3KJV - chains A and B of the 4 polymer chains in the assembly; structure by X-ray diffraction, 3.10 A resolution.

[Chain A]
Molecule: Reverse transcriptase p66 subunit
Organism: Human immunodeficiency virus type 1
Notes: EC 2.7.7.49
UniProt: P04585 (POL_HV1H2); residues 1-560 here correspond to UniProt positions 588-1147 (UniProt number = residue number + 587)
Amino-acid sequence (560 residues; numbered 1 to 560; the number before each row is that of its first residue):
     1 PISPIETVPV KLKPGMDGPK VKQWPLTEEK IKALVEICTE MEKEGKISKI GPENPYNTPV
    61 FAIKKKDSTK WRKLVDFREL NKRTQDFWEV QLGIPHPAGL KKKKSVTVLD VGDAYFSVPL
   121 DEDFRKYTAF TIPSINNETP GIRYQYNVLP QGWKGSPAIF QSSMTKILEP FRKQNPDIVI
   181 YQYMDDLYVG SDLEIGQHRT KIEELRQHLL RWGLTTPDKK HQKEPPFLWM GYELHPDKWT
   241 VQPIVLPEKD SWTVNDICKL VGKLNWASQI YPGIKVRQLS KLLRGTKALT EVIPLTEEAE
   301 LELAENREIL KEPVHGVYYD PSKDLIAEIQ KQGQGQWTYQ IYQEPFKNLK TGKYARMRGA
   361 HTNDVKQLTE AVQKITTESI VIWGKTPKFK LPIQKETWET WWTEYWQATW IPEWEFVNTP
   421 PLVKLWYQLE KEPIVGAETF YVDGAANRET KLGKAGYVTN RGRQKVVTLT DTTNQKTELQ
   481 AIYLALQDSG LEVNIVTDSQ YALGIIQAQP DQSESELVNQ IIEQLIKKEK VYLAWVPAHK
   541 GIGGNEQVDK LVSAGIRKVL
Not modelled in the structure: 25-31, 557-560
Sequence notes: engineered mutation Cys258 (Gln845 in P04585), Ser280 (Cys867 in P04585)
UniProt features mapped onto this chain:
  - region: Phe227 to His235 (RT 'primer grip')
  - motif: Trp398 to Trp414 (Tryptophan repeat motif)
  - binding site (Mg(2+)): Asp110, Asp185, Asp186, Asp443, Glu478, Asp498, Asp549
  - site: Trp401 (Essential for RT p66/p51 heterodimerization), Trp414 (Essential for RT p66/p51 heterodimerization), Phe440, Tyr441 (Cleavage), Leu560 (Cleavage)
Bound ions: Mg2+: Asp443, Glu478, Asp498

[Chain B]
Molecule: Reverse transcriptase p51 subunit
Organism: Human immunodeficiency virus type 1
Notes: EC 2.7.7.49
UniProt: P04585 (POL_HV1H2); residues 1-440 here correspond to UniProt positions 588-1027 (UniProt number = residue number + 587)
Amino-acid sequence (452 residues; each row starts with the number of its first residue; numbers below 1 keep their minus sign (Met-11 is residue -11)):
   -11 MGSSHHHHHH SSPISPIETV PVKLKPGMDG PKVKQWPLTE EKIKALVEIC TEMEKEGKIS
    49 KIGPENPYNT PVFAIKKKDS TKWRKLVDFR ELNKRTQDFW EVQLGIPHPA GLKKKKSVTV
   109 LDVGDAYFSV PLDEDFRKYT AFTIPSINNE TPGIRYQYNV LPQGWKGSPA IFQSSMTKIL
   169 EPFRKQNPDI VIYQYMDDLY VGSDLEIGQH RTKIEELRQH LLRWGLTTPD KKHQKEPPFL
   229 WMGYELHPDK WTVQPIVLPE KDSWTVNDIQ KLVGKLNWAS QIYPGIKVRQ LSKLLRGTKA
   289 LTEVIPLTEE AELELAENRE ILKEPVHGVY YDPSKDLIAE IQKQGQGQWT YQIYQEPFKN
   349 LKTGKYARMR GAHTNDVKQL TEAVQKITTE SIVIWGKTPK FKLPIQKETW ETWWTEYWQA
   409 TWIPEWEFVN TPPLVKLWYQ LEKEPIVGAE TF
Not modelled in the structure: -11 to 3, 88-94, 212-232, 432-440
Sequence notes: expression tag (-11 to 0); engineered mutation Ser280 (Cys867 in P04585)
UniProt features mapped onto this chain:
  - region: Phe227 to His235 (RT 'primer grip')
  - motif: Trp398 to Trp414 (Tryptophan repeat motif)
  - binding site (Mg(2+)): Asp110, Asp185, Asp186
  - site: Trp401 (Essential for RT p66/p51 heterodimerization), Trp414 (Essential for RT p66/p51 heterodimerization), Phe440 (Cleavage)

[Interface between chain A and chain B]
Pairs across the interface (116; chain A residue first):
  Val8(A) with Glu53(B)
  Pro9(A) with Glu53(B)
  Gln85(A) with Glu53(B)
  Asp86(A) with Lys20(B), salt bridge; Pro55(B)
  Phe87(A) with Pro52(B); Glu53(B)
  Trp88(A) with Lys20(B); Val21(B); Pro52(B), hydrogen bond (backbone-backbone); Asn54(B); Pro55(B); Asn57(B); Arg143(B)
  Val90(A) with Pro140(B); Gly141(B), hydrogen bond (backbone-backbone)
  Gln91(A) with Pro140(B)
  Leu92(A) with Pro133(B), hydrophobic; Asn137(B)
  Gly93(A) with Asn137(B), hydrogen bond (backbone-side chain)
  Ile94(A) with Asn137(B)
  Pro95(A) with Asn136(B); Asn137(B)
  His96(A) with Asn136(B), hydrogen bond (backbone-side chain)
  Gly99(A) with Asn136(B)
  Ala158(A) with Pro52(B)
  Ser162(A) with Pro52(B)
  Thr165(A) with Pro140(B)
  Glu169(A) with Lys49(B), salt bridge
  Arg172(A) with Glu138(B); Thr139(B)
  Val179(A) with Glu138(B)
  Ile180(A) with Glu138(B)
  Tyr181(A) with Asn136(B), hydrogen bond; Glu138(B)
  Gln182(A) with Glu138(B), hydrogen bond (backbone-backbone); Pro140(B)
  Arg358(A) with Gln394(B)
  Glu370(A) with Gln394(B)
  Gln373(A) with Gln394(B), hydrogen bond; Glu396(B); Thr397(B), hydrogen bond; Thr400(B); Trp401(B)
  Thr376(A) with Thr400(B)
  Thr377(A) with Pro25(B); Thr400(B)
  Ile380(A) with Pro25(B), hydrophobic; Leu26(B)
  Val381(A) with Pro25(B), hydrophobic; Ile135(B); Asn136(B), hydrogen bond (backbone-backbone)
  Ile382(A) with Asn136(B), hydrogen bond (backbone-backbone)
  Trp383(A) with Glu28(B); Ile135(B)
  Gly384(A) with Thr27(B); Glu28(B), hydrogen bond (backbone-backbone); Ile135(B)
  Lys385(A) with Glu28(B)
  Trp402(A) with Lys331(B), hydrogen bond (backbone-side chain); Thr362(B); Asp364(B)
  Tyr405(A) with Lys331(B), hydrogen bond (backbone-side chain)
  Trp406(A) with Lys331(B); Thr419(B), hydrogen bond (side chain-backbone); Pro421(B), hydrophobic
  Gln407(A) with Lys331(B), hydrogen bond (backbone-side chain); Pro392(B); Ile393(B); Thr419(B), hydrogen bond (side chain-backbone)
  Ala408(A) with Trp337(B), hydrophobic; Asp364(B); Pro392(B), hydrogen bond (backbone-backbone); Ile393(B)
  Thr409(A) with Asp364(B), hydrogen bond (backbone-side chain)
  Trp410(A) with Thr362(B); Asn363(B), hydrogen bond; Trp401(B); Tyr405(B)
  Pro412(A) with Trp401(B), hydrophobic
  Pro433(A) with Asn255(B); Leu289(B), hydrophobic
  Val435(A) with Thr290(B)
  Thr439(A) with Ala288(B); Leu289(B), hydrogen bond (side chain-backbone)
  Tyr441(A) with Val254(B); Gln258(B), hydrogen bond; Thr286(B); Lys287(B), hydrogen bond (side chain-backbone)
  Val458(A) with Thr286(B)
  Thr459(A) with Thr286(B)
  Asn460(A) with Thr286(B); Ala288(B)
  Asn494(A) with Leu289(B)
  Val496(A) with Leu289(B), hydrophobic
  Gln500(A) with Leu422(B)
  Leu503(A) with Leu422(B), hydrophobic
  Gln507(A) with Pro421(B)
  Tyr532(A) with Asn255(B), hydrogen bond; Leu289(B), hydrophobic
  Trp535(A) with Leu422(B)
  Val536(A) with Gln258(B)
  Pro537(A) with Gly262(B); Asn265(B)
  Lys540(A) with Asn265(B)
  Gly541(A) with Ser280(B)
  Ile542(A) with Val261(B), hydrophobic; Leu283(B)
  Gly543(A) with Gln258(B), hydrogen bond (backbone-side chain); Leu283(B), hydrogen bond (backbone-backbone); Arg284(B); Gly285(B)
  Gly544(A) with Gly285(B); Thr286(B)
  Gln547(A) with Gly285(B); Thr286(B)
Interface residues without a listed pair, chain A (72 interface residues in all): Leu100, Ile159, Gln161, Thr369, Ile434, Gly504, Ala534, Glu546
Interface residues without a listed pair, chain B (64 interface residues in all): Lys22, Gly51, Tyr56, Thr131, Ile142, Lys259, Val365, Leu368, Val417, Asn418, Pro420, Trp426

[In short]
72 residues of chain A face 64 of chain B across their interface; the contacts include 25 hydrogen bonds and 2
salt bridges. Among the polar pairs are Asp86(A)-Lys20(B), Glu169(A)-Lys49(B) and Gly93(A)-Asn137(B).
Here chain A is Reverse transcriptase p66 subunit and chain B is Reverse transcriptase p51 subunit, both from
Human immunodeficiency virus type 1. Entry 3KJV (HIV-1 reverse transcriptase in complex with DNA) was
determined by X-ray diffraction (same publication as 3KK1, 3KK2 and 3KK3).
